PDB entry 7B70 | electron microscopy, 4.00 A resolution | chains D and G of the 10 polymer chains in the assembly

# Chain D
Protein: Trafficking protein particle complex subunit
Organism: Drosophila melanogaster
UniProt: Q9VLI9 (Q9VLI9_DROME); residue numbers follow UniProt; this construct covers 1-219
Sequence (219 residues; row label = number of the first residue in the row):
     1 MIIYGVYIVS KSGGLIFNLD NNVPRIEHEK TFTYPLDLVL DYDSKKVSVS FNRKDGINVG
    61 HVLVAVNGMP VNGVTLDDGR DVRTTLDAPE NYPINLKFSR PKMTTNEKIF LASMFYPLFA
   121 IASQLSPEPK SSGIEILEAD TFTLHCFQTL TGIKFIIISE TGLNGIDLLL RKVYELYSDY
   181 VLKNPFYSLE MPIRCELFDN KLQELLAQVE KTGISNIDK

# Chain G
Protein: Trafficking protein particle complex subunit
Organism: Drosophila melanogaster
UniProt: Q9VSY8 (Q9VSY8_DROME); residues 0-177 here correspond to UniProt positions 1-178 (UniProt number = residue number + 1)
Sequence (178 residues; row label = number of the first residue in the row; numbering starts at 0):
     0 MSRQASRLDA KKVNSEFLTL TYGALVTQML RDFENAEDVN KQLERIGYNM GMRLIEDFLA
    60 RTSAPRCLEM RETADRIQQA FRIYLNIQPT ISNWSPASDE FSLVFDSNPL TEFVELPPDL
   120 TNLRYSAILS GCIRGALEMV QLEVQCWFVQ DQLKGDNVTE LRVKFVRRLE EVIPAGED
Unresolved in the structure: 0-8

# How chain D and chain G interact
Residue-residue contacts (32; chain D residue first):
  Lys11(D) with Asp177(G)
  Gln124(D) with Ile172(G); Ala174(G)
  Ser131(D) with Ile172(G)
  Ser132(D) with Ile172(G); Pro173(G)
  Gly133(D) with Ile172(G)
  Thr149(D) with Leu58(G)
  Leu150(D) with Ser62(G); Arg65(G); Glu169(G)
  Thr151(D) with Met138(G); Val139(G); Gln140(G), hydrogen bond (backbone-side chain)
  Gly152(D) with Gln140(G)
  Arg171(D) with Ala59(G), hydrogen bond (side chain-backbone); Ser62(G), hydrogen bond
  Tyr174(D) with Glu55(G), hydrogen bond (side chain-backbone); Leu58(G); Ala59(G), hydrophobic
  Glu175(D) with Ala59(G)
  Tyr177(D) with Glu55(G)
  Ser178(D) with Glu55(G), hydrogen bond; Asp56(G); Ala59(G)
  Val181(D) with Arg52(G); Glu55(G)
  Pro185(D) with Asn48(G); Arg52(G), hydrogen bond (backbone-side chain)
  Phe186(D) with Asn48(G)
  Tyr187(D) with Arg52(G), hydrogen bond (backbone-side chain)
  Ser188(D) with Arg52(G)
Interface residues without a listed pair, chain D (26 interface residues in all): Ala120, Lys130, Phe147, Gln148, Lys154, Leu182, Asn184
Interface residues without a listed pair, chain G (19 interface residues in all): Arg60, Ala63, Val171

# In short
The interface between chain D and chain G involves 26 residues on one side and 19 on the other, with 7
hydrogen bonds. Polar contacts include Thr151(D)-Gln140(G), Arg171(D)-Ala59(G) and Arg171(D)-Ser62(G).
Chain D is Trafficking protein particle complex subunit and chain G is Trafficking protein particle complex
subunit, both from Drosophila melanogaster; the structure, TRAPPCore plus C8 (355-596) and C11 (1-718) from
MiniTRAPPIII, was determined by electron microscopy, deposited together with 7B6D, 7B6E, 7B6H and 7B6R.
